6CF2 - chains F and G of the 4 polymer chains in the assembly; structure by X-ray diffraction, 3.00 A resolution.

== Chain F ==
Molecule: Protein Rev
From: Human immunodeficiency virus 1
UniProtKB: Q76PP8 (Q76PP8_9HIV1); residue numbers follow UniProt; this construct covers 1-93
Chain sequence (93 residues; each row starts with the number of its first residue):
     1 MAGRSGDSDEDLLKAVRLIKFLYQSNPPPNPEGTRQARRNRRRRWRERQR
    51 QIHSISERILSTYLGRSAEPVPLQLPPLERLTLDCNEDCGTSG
Not modelled in the structure: 1-9, 67-93
From the paper describing this entry:
  - binding site for the 35-nt RNA strand (chain G): Arg35, Gln36, Arg38, Arg39, Asn40, Arg44, Arg50
  - specificity-determining residues: Gln36, Asn40
  - conformationally variable residues: Trp45
  - specificity-determining residues: Glu47 (citing earlier work)
  - mutagenesis - E47A (10-fold): decreased binding to wild-type Stem IIB (citing earlier work)

== Chain G ==
Molecule: 35-nt RNA strand
Sequence (35 nucleotides; numbered 1 to 35; the number before each row is that of its first residue):
     1 GGCUGGACUCGUACUUCGGUACUGGAGAAACAGCC

== Chain F / chain G interface ==
Residue-residue contacts - 25 pairs, chain F then chain G:
  Thr34(F) - G6(G)  phosphate contact
  Arg35(F) - C22(G)  hydrogen bond to the base
  Arg35(F) - U23(G)  salt bridge to the phosphate
  Arg35(F) - G25(G)  hydrogen bond to the base
  Gln36(F) - G5(G)  sugar contact
  Gln36(F) - G6(G)  base contact
  Gln36(F) - A7(G)  hydrogen bond to the base
  Ala37(F) - G5(G)  sugar contact
  Arg38(F) - C22(G)  salt bridge to the phosphate
  Arg38(F) - U23(G)  salt bridge to the phosphate
  Arg39(F) - U23(G)  hydrogen bond to the base
  Arg39(F) - G27(G)  hydrogen bond to the base
  Arg39(F) - A28(G)  hydrogen bond to the sugar
  Asn40(F) - G5(G)  hydrogen bond to the sugar
  Asn40(F) - G6(G)  hydrogen bond to the base
  Asn40(F) - A30(G)  base contact
  Arg41(F) - G5(G)  salt bridge to the phosphate
  Arg42(F) - G24(G)  phosphate contact
  Arg43(F) - A28(G)  hydrogen bond to the sugar
  Arg43(F) - A29(G)  salt bridge to the phosphate
  Arg43(F) - A30(G)  base contact
  Arg44(F) - U4(G)  salt bridge to the phosphate
  Arg44(F) - G5(G)  hydrogen bond to the base
  Arg46(F) - A29(G)  salt bridge to the phosphate
  Arg50(F) - A29(G)  base contact
Interface residues without a listed pair, chain F (14 interface residues in all): Glu47
Interface residues without a listed pair, chain G (14 interface residues in all): C8, A26

== In short ==
The chain F/chain G interface involves 14 residues from each chain, with 10 hydrogen bonds and 7 salt bridges.
Polar pairs include Arg35(F)-C22(G), Arg35(F)-G25(G) and Gln36(F)-A7(G). The paper reports a binding site for
the 35-nt RNA strand (chain G) at Arg35(F), Gln36(F) and Arg38(F) among others; E47A of chain F reduces
binding to wild-type Stem IIB.
Here chain F is Protein Rev (Human immunodeficiency virus 1) and chain G is a 35-nt RNA strand. Entry 6CF2
(Crystal structure of HIV-1 Rev (residues 1-93)-RNA aptamer complex) was determined by X-ray diffraction.
